7NL0 - chains E and J of the 10 polymer chains in the assembly; structure by electron microscopy, 3.50 A resolution.

== Chain E ==
Name: Histone H3.1
Source organism: Homo sapiens
Reference sequence: P68431 (H31_HUMAN); residues 0-135 here correspond to UniProt positions 1-136 (UniProt number = residue number + 1)
Sequence (136 residues; each row starts with the number of its first residue; numbering starts at 0):
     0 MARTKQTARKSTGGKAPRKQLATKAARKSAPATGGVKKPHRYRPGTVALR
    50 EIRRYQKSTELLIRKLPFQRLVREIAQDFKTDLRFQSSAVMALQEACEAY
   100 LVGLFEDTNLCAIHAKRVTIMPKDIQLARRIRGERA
Unresolved in the structure: 0-38
UniProt features mapped onto this chain:
  - modified residue: Arg2 (Asymmetric dimethylarginine), Thr3 (Phosphothreonine), Lys4 (Allysine), Gln5 (5-glutamyl dopamine), Thr6 (Phosphothreonine), Arg8 (Citrulline), Lys9 (N6,N6,N6-trimethyllysine), Ser10 (ADP-ribosylserine), Thr11 (Phosphothreonine), Lys14 (N6-(2-hydroxyisobutyryl)lysine), Arg17 (Asymmetric dimethylarginine), Lys18 (N6-(2-hydroxyisobutyryl)lysine), Lys23 (N6-(2-hydroxyisobutyryl)lysine), Arg26 (Citrulline), Lys27 (N6,N6,N6-trimethyllysine), Ser28 (ADP-ribosylserine), Lys36 (N6,N6,N6-trimethyllysine), Lys37 (N6-methyllysine), Tyr41 (Phosphotyrosine), Lys56 (N6,N6,N6-trimethyllysine) and 8 more in UniProt
  - lipidation: Lys18 (N6-decanoyllysine)

== Chain J ==
Molecule: 162-nt DNA strand
Sequence (162 nucleotides; row label = number of the first residue in the row; numbers below 1 keep their minus sign (DT-83 is residue -83)):
   -83 TGTCTTTATTCACAAGCTTGCACAATCCCTGCTGGACAATTCTGAGTGAT
   -33 GGCAGCTCCCACCTTTCCTTCTTCCTTCACTTAGACTACATTTATTCAGC
    17 ATCTGTATTGTTGGAGTAAGTTCCATGTTAATACTCACCACTGAGGATAT
    67 GTTAATACCACT
Unresolved in the structure: -83 to -72, 60-78

== Interface between chain E and chain J ==
Pairs across the interface (17; chain E residue first):
  Pro43(E) - DA-5(J)  sugar contact
  Arg63(E) - DT-14(J)  salt bridge to the phosphate
  Arg63(E) - DC-13(J)  salt bridge to the phosphate
  Arg72(E) - DA-23(J)  salt bridge to the phosphate
  Arg83(E) - DC-24(J)  hydrogen bond to the sugar
  Arg83(E) - DA-23(J)  phosphate contact
  Phe84(E) - DC-24(J)  phosphate contact
  Phe84(E) - DA-23(J)  hydrogen bond to the phosphate
  Gln85(E) - DC-24(J)  hydrogen bond to the phosphate
  Ser86(E) - DC-24(J)  phosphate contact
  Arg116(E) - DT-3(J)  phosphate contact
  Arg116(E) - DT-2(J)  phosphate contact
  Val117(E) - DC-4(J)  phosphate contact
  Val117(E) - DT-3(J)  hydrogen bond to the phosphate
  Thr118(E) - DC-4(J)  phosphate contact
  Thr118(E) - DT-3(J)  hydrogen bond to the phosphate
  Met120(E) - DT-2(J)  phosphate contact
Other interface residues (no listed pair), chain E (13 interface residues in all): Arg42, Lys115

== Overview ==
13 residues of chain E and 8 residues of chain J are in contact; the contacts include 5 hydrogen bonds and 3
salt bridges. Among the polar pairs are Arg83(E)-DC-24(J), Phe84(E)-DA-23(J) and Gln85(E)-DC-24(J).
Chain E is Histone H3.1 (Homo sapiens) and chain J is a 162-nt DNA strand; the structure, Cryo-EM structure of
the Lin28B nucleosome core particle, was determined by electron microscopy.
